8C0V - chains E and F of the 7 polymer chains in the assembly; structure by electron microscopy, 4.10 A resolution (low resolution: residue-level contacts below are approximate; hydrogen-bond / salt-bridge calls are withheld).

[Chain E]
Name: Peroxisomal ATPase PEX1
Organism: Saccharomyces cerevisiae
Notes: EC 3.6.4.-
UniProt: P24004 (PEX1_YEAST); residue numbers follow UniProt; this construct covers 201-1023
Amino-acid sequence (823 residues; numbered 201 to 1023; the number before each row is that of its first residue):
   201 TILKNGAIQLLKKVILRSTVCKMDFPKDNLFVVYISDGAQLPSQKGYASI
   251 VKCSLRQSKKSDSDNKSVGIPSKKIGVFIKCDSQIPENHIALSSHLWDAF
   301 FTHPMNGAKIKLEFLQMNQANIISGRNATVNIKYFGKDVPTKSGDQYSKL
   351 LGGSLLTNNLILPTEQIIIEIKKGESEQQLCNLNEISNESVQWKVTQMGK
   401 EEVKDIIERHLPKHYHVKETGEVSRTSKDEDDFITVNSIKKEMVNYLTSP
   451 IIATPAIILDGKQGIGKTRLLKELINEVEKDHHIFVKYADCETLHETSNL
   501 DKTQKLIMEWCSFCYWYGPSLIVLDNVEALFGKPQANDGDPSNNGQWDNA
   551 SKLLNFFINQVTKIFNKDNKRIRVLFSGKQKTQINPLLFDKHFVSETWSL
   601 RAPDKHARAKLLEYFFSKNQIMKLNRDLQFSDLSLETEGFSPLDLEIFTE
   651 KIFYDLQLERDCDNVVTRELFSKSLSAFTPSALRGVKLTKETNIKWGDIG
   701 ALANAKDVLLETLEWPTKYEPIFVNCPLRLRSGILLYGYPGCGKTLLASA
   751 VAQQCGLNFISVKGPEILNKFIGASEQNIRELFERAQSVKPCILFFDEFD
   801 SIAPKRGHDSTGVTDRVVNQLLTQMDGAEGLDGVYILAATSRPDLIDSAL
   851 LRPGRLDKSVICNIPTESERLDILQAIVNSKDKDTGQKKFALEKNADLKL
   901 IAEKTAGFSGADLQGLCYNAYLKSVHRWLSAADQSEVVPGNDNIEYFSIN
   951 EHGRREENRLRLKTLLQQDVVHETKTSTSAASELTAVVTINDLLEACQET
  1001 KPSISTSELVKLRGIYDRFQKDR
Not modelled in the structure: 1022-1023
Metal / ion sites: Mg2+ site 1: Thr468 (together with ATP); Mg2+ site 2: Asp826 (together with ATP)
Small-molecule neighbours:
  - ADP (adenosine-5'-diphosphate): Asp698, Gly741, Cys742, Gly743, Lys744, Thr745, Leu746, Ile873, Ile877, Asp912, Gln914
  - ATP (adenosine-5'-triphosphate), molecule 1: Phe433, Ile434, Val436, Lys462, Gln463, Gly464, Ile465, Gly466, Lys467, Thr468, Arg469, Asp525, Tyr614, Phe615, Pro642, Glu646
  - ATP, molecule 2: Asp826, Arg852, Arg855
What the authors report for this chain:
  - binding site for ATP: Lys467, Thr468, Asn526, Lys591, Arg852, Arg855
  - mutagenesis - R852K: abolished catalytic activity (citing earlier work)
  - binding site for unknown peptide: Phe771

[Chain F]
Name: Peroxisomal ATPase PEX6
Organism: Saccharomyces cerevisiae
Notes: EC 3.6.4.-
UniProt: P33760 (PEX6_YEAST); residue numbers follow UniProt; this construct covers 1-1030
Amino-acid sequence (1030 residues; each row starts with the number of its first residue):
     1 MKASLTFSLSGIYAPCSISRDIYLEYGDKKAECLYGTIRLPQYGPGCTPG
    51 KIVHCVLDDSLPFCSIVVPSKLFGFMPTQPTMDFCYFEPILDNVVPVLDS
   101 VTFLINEQLYSKLMDLPQEMQQIQFLHYKYNINSMETVVHSRDILTSGLC
   151 QILNCSPFPQGLVDFTETQLILVNDTEQKLSALKYANEDEEYALPKIGTN
   201 SALSIDLESLPCTISRDLLRPAPHINDDNSIYAFTDAETLLRLDVTSGSF
   251 ITVSNMGCVRLVKLFVLLLPNGFKKRTIYAPPKIIASFPDCSVVTISKSN
   301 IGHTDIPIANQVFISRVGGWLQSQKCFQNIILTTLKKFFSESKRILCQND
   351 LIPIAFDSSMADLNIAEENDESDDEDELGQYYKNDSLVWFFVTSAELDCF
   401 SKDNSHFIIDPNRTKLITTNITNRRPLPLSRSNLQRYYGFAETFYYDLHI
   451 FPYVRQLVNILETSFNCSQRGITLNASVLLHSTTNNVGKATMVRFASKYL
   501 GIHLLEIDCLSLTSNSRQLDSTSKIIGYIRAKCENVLPYASPAVIFLAHL
   551 DSILLDVNANQDPEAIKLQKSINFEMSKLLDDFTFKFPGTTFVGSVNNID
   601 NVPSSFRSHMRFEILVPVPSEAQRLRIFQWYLSSHELNRDVQQKVPVSYM
   651 DNISFSSLSSYSAGLTPLDIKSIVETARMTATARFYQESKKCGWLPQSIL
   701 ITQEDLSKATSKARNEFSVSIGAPQIPNVTWDDIGGIDFVKGEILDTIDM
   751 PLKHPELFTSGMKKRSGILFYGPPGTGKTLMAKAIATNFSLNFFSVKGPE
   801 LLNMYIGESEANVRRVFQKAREAKPCVIFFDQIDSVAPKRGNQGDSGGVM
   851 DRIVSQLLAELDGMSTDADGVFVIGATNRPDLLDEALLRPGRFDKLLYLG
   901 IPDTDTKQLNILEALTRKFVLDNDVKLIELAKLCPFNYTGADFYALCSDA
   951 MLNAMSRIARMVEKKVSQHNELTGENISTRRWFDKIATKEDTKVVVKMED
  1001 FLKAQEQLTPSVSRAELNHYEAVRANFEGA
Construct notes: engineered mutation Gln832 (Glu in P33760)
Small-molecule neighbours:
  - ADP (adenosine-5'-diphosphate): Trp731, Ile737, Pro774, Gly775, Thr776, Gly777, Lys778, Thr779, Leu780, Tyr944
  - ATP (adenosine-5'-triphosphate): Phe444, Tyr446, Asn485, Asn486, Val487, Gly488, Lys489, Ala490, Thr491, His549, Trp630, Tyr631, Leu668, Lys671
What the authors report for this chain:
  - mutagenesis - E832Q: decreased catalytic activity
  - binding site for ATP: Lys489, Thr491, His549, Lys671, Arg889, Arg892
  - mutagenesis - R889K: decreased catalytic activity (citing earlier work)
  - binding site for unknown peptide: Tyr805

[Chain E / chain F interface]
Pairs across the interface - 53 pairs, chain E then chain F:
  Glu492(E) with Phe574(F)
  Thr493(E) with Phe574(F)
  Ser498(E) with Glu564(F)
  Asn619(E) with Ile472(F)
  Gln620(E) with Ile472(F); Leu474(F)
  Leu643(E) with Ser608(F)
  Ile647(E) with Arg611(F)
  Glu650(E) with Leu474(F); Arg611(F)
  Lys651(E) with Arg611(F); Phe612(F)
  Phe653(E) with Leu474(F)
  Tyr654(E) with Ile460(F); Thr463(F); Leu474(F); Ala476(F); Phe612(F)
  Gln657(E) with Thr463(F)
  Leu658(E) with Ile460(F)
  Arg660(E) with Asn459(F); Glu462(F); Cys467(F)
  Arg684(E) with Arg607(F); Glu613(F)
  Gly685(E) with Arg607(F)
  Pro765(E) with Asn842(F)
  Glu766(E) with Asp851(F)
  Leu768(E) with Asn842(F)
  Asn769(E) with Asn842(F); Ser846(F)
  Lys770(E) with Asn842(F); Gln843(F)
  Phe771(E) with Ser846(F)
  Tyr921(E) with Met762(F)
  Leu922(E) with Lys763(F); Lys764(F)
  Leu929(E) with Glu756(F)
  Glu945(E) with Tyr110(F); Leu172(F)
  Tyr946(E) with Tyr110(F)
  Ser948(E) with Glu119(F)
  Ile949(E) with Gln169(F)
  Asn950(E) with Gln169(F)
  Glu951(E) with Gln169(F)
  Arg961(E) with Ile171(F); Leu172(F); Val173(F)
  Lys963(E) with Asn652(F)
  Gln967(E) with Arg142(F)
  Gln968(E) with Glu177(F); Lys179(F)
  Val971(E) with Gln629(F)
Also at the interface, not in a pair above, chain E (43 interface residues in all): Ser681, Asp882, Val925, Gln934, Thr964, Leu965, His972
Also at the interface, not in a pair above, chain F (44 interface residues in all): Thr102, Leu153, Asp175, Thr473, Asn475, His609, Leu625, Leu757, Phe758, Gly841

[Summary]
43 residues of chain E face 44 of chain F across their interface. Bound to chain E: ATP and ADP. Bound to
chain F: ATP and ADP. The paper reports a binding site for ATP at Lys467(E), Thr468(E) and Lys489(F) among
others; E832Q and R889K of chain F reduce catalytic activity.
Chain E is Peroxisomal ATPase PEX1 and chain F is Peroxisomal ATPase PEX6, both from Saccharomyces cerevisiae;
the structure, Structure of the peroxisomal Pex1/Pex6 ATPase complex bound to a substrate in single seam
state, was determined by electron microscopy together with 8C0W from the same study.
